PDB entry 8Z3Y | electron microscopy, 3.20 A resolution | chains A and B of the 5 polymer chains in the assembly

Chain A:
Molecule: Guanine nucleotide-binding protein G(s) subunit alpha isoforms short
Source organism: Homo sapiens
Sequence (361 residues; each row starts with the number of its first residue; note: 33 numbers in that range are skipped by the numbering (no residue carries them; nothing is unmodelled there)):
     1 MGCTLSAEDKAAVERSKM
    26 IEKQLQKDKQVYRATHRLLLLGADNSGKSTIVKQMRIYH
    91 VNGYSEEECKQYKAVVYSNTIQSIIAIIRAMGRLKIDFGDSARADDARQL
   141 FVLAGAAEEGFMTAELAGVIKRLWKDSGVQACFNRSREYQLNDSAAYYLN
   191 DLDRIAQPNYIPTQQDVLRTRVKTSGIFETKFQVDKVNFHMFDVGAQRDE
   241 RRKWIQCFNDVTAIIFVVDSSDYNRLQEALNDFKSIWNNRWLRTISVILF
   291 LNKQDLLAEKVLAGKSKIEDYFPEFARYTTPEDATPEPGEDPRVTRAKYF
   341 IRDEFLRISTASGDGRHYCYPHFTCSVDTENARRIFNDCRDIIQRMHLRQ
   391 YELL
Unresolved in the structure: 1-3, 91-211

Chain B:
Molecule: Guanine nucleotide-binding protein G(I)/G(S)/G(T) subunit beta-1
Source organism: Homo sapiens
UniProtKB: P62873 (GBB1_HUMAN); residues 2-340 here = UniProt positions 2-340
Sequence (377 residues; row label = number of the first residue in the row; numbers below 1 keep their minus sign (Met-10 is residue -10)):
   -10 MHHHHHHGSLLQSELDQLRQEAEQLKNQIRDARKACADATLSQITNNIDP
    40 VGRIQMRTRRTLRGHLAKIYAMHWGTDSRLLVSASQDGKLIIWDSYTTNK
    90 VHAIPLRSSWVMTCAYAPSGNYVACGGLDNICSIYNLKTREGNVRVSREL
   140 AGHTGYLSCCRFLDDNQIVTSSGDTTCALWDIETGQQTTTFTGHTGDVMS
   190 LSLAPDTRLFVSGACDASAKLWDVREGMCRQTFTGHESDINAICFFPNGN
   240 AFATGSDDATCRLFDLRADQELMTYSHDNIICGITSVSFSKSGRLLLAGY
   290 DDFNCNVWDALKADRAGVLAGHDNRVSCLGVTDDGMAVATGSWDSFLKIW
   340 NGSSGGGGSGGGGSSGVSGWRLFKKIS
Unresolved in the structure: -10 to 2, 341-366
Construct notes: initiating methionine (-10); expression tag (-9 to 1, 341-366)
UniProt features mapped onto this chain:
  - modified residue: Ser2 (N-acetylserine), His266 (Phosphohistidine)

How chain A and chain B interact:
Pairs across the interface (42; chain A residue first):
  Arg15(A) - Val90(B)  hydrogen bond (side chain-backbone)
  Ser16(A) - Asn88(B)
  Ser16(A) - Lys89(B)  hydrogen bond (side chain-backbone)
  Ile26(A) - Lys89(B)
  Ile26(A) - Ala92(B)  hydrophobic
  Leu30(A) - Gly53(B)
  Leu30(A) - Leu55(B)
  Leu30(A) - Lys78(B)
  Asp33(A) - Lys78(B)  salt bridge
  Lys34(A) - Leu55(B)
  Tyr37(A) - Ala56(B)
  Thr214(A) - Asn119(B)  hydrogen bond (backbone-side chain)
  Thr214(A) - His142(B)  hydrogen bond (side chain-backbone)
  Ser215(A) - Asn119(B)
  Gly216(A) - Leu117(B)
  Gly216(A) - Asn119(B)
  Phe232(A) - Trp99(B)
  Ala236(A) - Asn119(B)
  Ala236(A) - Thr143(B)
  Gln237(A) - Asn119(B)  hydrogen bond
  Gln237(A) - Gly144(B)
  Gln237(A) - Tyr145(B)  hydrogen bond (side chain-backbone)
  Arg238(A) - Gly162(B)
  Arg238(A) - Asp186(B)  salt bridge
  Arg242(A) - Cys204(B)
  Arg242(A) - Asp228(B)  salt bridge
  Lys243(A) - Tyr145(B)
  Lys243(A) - Met188(B)
  Lys243(A) - Asn230(B)  hydrogen bond
  Trp244(A) - Leu117(B)  hydrophobic
  Gln246(A) - Lys57(B)
  Gln246(A) - Tyr59(B)
  Gln246(A) - Arg314(B)
  Gln246(A) - Trp332(B)
  Cys247(A) - Lys57(B)
  Cys247(A) - Tyr59(B)
  Cys247(A) - Gln75(B)
  Cys247(A) - Trp99(B)
  Phe248(A) - Trp99(B)  hydrophobic
  Asn249(A) - Lys57(B)  hydrogen bond
  Asn249(A) - Trp332(B)
  Trp281(A) - Arg314(B)
Interface residues without a listed pair, chain A (25 interface residues in all): Ala12, Ile217, Glu240
Interface residues without a listed pair, chain B (35 interface residues in all): Asp76, Ile80, His91, Ser97, Met101, Asp118, Asp163, Asp246, Asp290

In short:
Chain A and chain B form an interface of 25 and 35 residues respectively, with 8 hydrogen bonds and 3 salt
bridges. Among the polar pairs are Asp33(A)-Lys78(B), Arg238(A)-Asp186(B) and Arg242(A)-Asp228(B).
Here chain A is Guanine nucleotide-binding protein G(s) subunit alpha isoforms short and chain B is Guanine
nucleotide-binding protein G(I)/G(S)/G(T) subunit beta-1, both from Homo sapiens. Entry 8Z3Y (Cryo-EM
structure of of hGPR4-Gs complex in pH6.8) was determined by electron microscopy.
